PDB entry 7RN0 | X-ray diffraction, 2.25 A resolution | chain A

# Chain A
Name: 3C-like proteinase
Source organism: Severe acute respiratory syndrome coronavirus 2
Notes: EC 3.4.22.69
UniProt: P0DTD1 (R1AB_SARS2); residues 1-306 here correspond to UniProt positions 3264-3569 (UniProt number = residue number + 3263)
Chain sequence (306 residues; numbered 1 to 306; the number before each row is that of its first residue):
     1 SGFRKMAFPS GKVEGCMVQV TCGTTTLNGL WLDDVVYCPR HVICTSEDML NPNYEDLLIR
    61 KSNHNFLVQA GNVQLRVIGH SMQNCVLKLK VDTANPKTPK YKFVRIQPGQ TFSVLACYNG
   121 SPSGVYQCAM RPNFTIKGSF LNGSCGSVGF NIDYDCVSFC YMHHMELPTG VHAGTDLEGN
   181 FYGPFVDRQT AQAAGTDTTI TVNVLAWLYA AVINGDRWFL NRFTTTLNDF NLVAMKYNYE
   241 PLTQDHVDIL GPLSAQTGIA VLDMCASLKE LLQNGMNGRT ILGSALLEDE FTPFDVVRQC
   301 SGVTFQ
Disordered / not traced: 303-306
Glycans and other covalent adducts: Jun9-57-3R (5ZB) linked to Cys-145
Residues lining bound ligands: Jun9-57-3R (5ZB; (2R)-2-{acetyl[4-(1H-pyrrol-1-yl)phenyl]amino}-N-[(1S)-1-phenylethyl]-2-(pyridin-3-yl)acetamide): His-41, Cys-44, Met-49, Tyr-54, Phe-140, Leu-141, Asn-142, Gly-143, Ser-144, His-163, His-164, Met-165, Glu-166, His-172, Asp-187, Arg-188, Gln-189
UniProt features mapped onto this chain:
  - active site: His-41 (For 3CL-PRO activity), Cys-145 (Nucleophile)
  - site: Gln-306 (Cleavage)
  - cross-link (Glycyl lysine isopeptide (Lys-Gly)): Lys-5 (interchain with G-Cter in ubiquitin), Lys-90 (interchain with G-Cter in ubiquitin)
Reported in the primary citation:
  - binding site for Jun9-57-3R: His-41, Cys-145, His-163, Glu-166
  - catalytic residues: His-41, Cys-145 (citing earlier work)

# Overview
Jun9-57-3R is covalently linked to Cys-145. From UniProt: active-site residues His-41 and Cys-145. From the
paper: catalytic residues His-41 and Cys-145; a binding site for Jun9-57-3R at His-41, Cys-145 and His-163
among others.
Chain A is 3C-like proteinase (Severe acute respiratory syndrome coronavirus 2); the structure, Crystal
structure of the SARS-CoV-2 (COVID-19) main protease in complex with inhibitor Jun9-57-3R, was determined by
X-ray diffraction (same publication as 7RN1 and 7KX5).
